PDB entry 8OWE | electron microscopy, 3.75 A resolution | chains A and B of the 10 polymer chains in the assembly

Chain A (and B):
Protein: Amyloid-beta A4 protein
Organism: Homo sapiens
Notes: chain B of this document is another copy of the same molecule, construct and numbering; everything in this record applies to it too
UniProtKB: B4DM00 (B4DM00_HUMAN); residues 1-40 here correspond to UniProt positions 430-469 (UniProt number = residue number + 429)
Sequence (40 residues; each row starts with the number of its first residue):
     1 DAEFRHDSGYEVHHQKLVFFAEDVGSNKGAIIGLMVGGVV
Not modelled in the structure: 1-3

Interface between chain A and chain B:
Contacting residue pairs - 91 pairs, chain A then chain B:
  F4(A) - F4(B)
  R5(A) - F4(B)  hydrogen bond (backbone-backbone)
  R5(A) - R5(B)
  R5(A) - H6(B)  hydrogen bond (backbone-backbone)
  H6(A) - H6(B)
  H6(A) - D7(B)  hydrogen bond (backbone-backbone)
  H6(A) - E11(B)  salt bridge
  D7(A) - R5(B)  salt bridge
  D7(A) - D7(B)
  D7(A) - S8(B)
  S8(A) - S8(B)  hydrogen bond (side chain-backbone)
  S8(A) - E11(B)
  G9(A) - S8(B)
  G9(A) - G9(B)  hydrogen bond (backbone-backbone)
  Y10(A) - G9(B)  hydrogen bond (backbone-backbone)
  Y10(A) - Y10(B)  hydrophobic
  Y10(A) - E11(B)  hydrogen bond (backbone-backbone)
  E11(A) - E11(B)
  V12(A) - E11(B)  hydrogen bond (backbone-backbone)
  V12(A) - V12(B)  hydrophobic
  V12(A) - H13(B)  hydrogen bond (backbone-backbone)
  H13(A) - E11(B)
  H13(A) - H13(B)  hydrogen bond
  H13(A) - H14(B)  hydrogen bond (backbone-backbone)
  H14(A) - H14(B)
  Q15(A) - H14(B)
  Q15(A) - Q15(B)
  Q15(A) - K16(B)  hydrogen bond (backbone-backbone)
  K16(A) - K16(B)
  L17(A) - K16(B)  hydrogen bond (backbone-backbone)
  L17(A) - L17(B)
  L17(A) - V18(B)  hydrogen bond (backbone-backbone)
  V18(A) - V18(B)
  F19(A) - V18(B)  hydrogen bond (backbone-backbone)
  F19(A) - F19(B)  hydrophobic
  F19(A) - F20(B)  hydrogen bond (backbone-backbone)
  F20(A) - F20(B)  hydrophobic
  A21(A) - F20(B)  hydrogen bond (backbone-backbone)
  A21(A) - A21(B)
  A21(A) - E22(B)  hydrogen bond (backbone-backbone)
  E22(A) - E22(B)
  D23(A) - E22(B)  hydrogen bond (backbone-backbone)
  D23(A) - D23(B)
  D23(A) - V24(B)  hydrogen bond (backbone-backbone)
  D23(A) - G25(B)
  D23(A) - K28(B)  salt bridge
  V24(A) - V24(B)  hydrophobic
  G25(A) - G25(B)
  G25(A) - S26(B)
  G25(A) - K28(B)
  S26(A) - G25(B)
  S26(A) - S26(B)  hydrogen bond (side chain-backbone)
  N27(A) - S26(B)  hydrogen bond (backbone-backbone)
  N27(A) - N27(B)
  K28(A) - N27(B)
  K28(A) - K28(B)
  K28(A) - G29(B)
  G29(A) - G29(B)
  A30(A) - G29(B)
  A30(A) - A30(B)
  I31(A) - I31(B)
  I32(A) - I31(B)  hydrogen bond (backbone-backbone)
  I32(A) - I32(B)
  I32(A) - G33(B)
  G33(A) - I32(B)
  G33(A) - G33(B)  hydrogen bond (backbone-backbone)
  G33(A) - L34(B)  hydrogen bond (backbone-backbone)
  L34(A) - I32(B)
  L34(A) - L34(B)
  M35(A) - I32(B)  hydrophobic
  M35(A) - L34(B)  hydrogen bond (backbone-backbone)
  M35(A) - M35(B)
  M35(A) - V36(B)  hydrogen bond (backbone-backbone)
  M35(A) - G38(B)
  M35(A) - V39(B)
  V36(A) - F19(B)  hydrophobic
  V36(A) - V36(B)
  V36(A) - G37(B)  hydrogen bond (backbone-backbone)
  G37(A) - F19(B)
  G38(A) - G38(B)
  G38(A) - V39(B)  hydrogen bond (backbone-backbone)
  V39(A) - A21(B)  hydrophobic
  V39(A) - E22(B)
  V39(A) - D23(B)
  V39(A) - V39(B)
  V40(A) - D23(B)
  V40(A) - K28(B)  hydrogen bond (backbone-side chain)
  V40(A) - A30(B)  hydrophobic
  V40(A) - I32(B)  hydrophobic
  V40(A) - V39(B)  hydrogen bond (backbone-backbone)
  V40(A) - V40(B)  hydrophobic

Summary:
The chain A/chain B interface involves 37 residues from each chain, with 31 hydrogen bonds and 3 salt bridges.
Polar contacts include H6(A)-E11(B), D7(A)-R5(B) and D23(A)-K28(B).
Both chains are Amyloid-beta A4 protein (Homo sapiens). Entry 8OWE (Lipidic amyloid-beta(1-40) fibril -
polymorph L2-L3) was determined by electron microscopy, deposited together with 8OVK, 8OVM, 8OWD, 8OWJ and
8OWK.
